Entry 5UH6 (X-ray diffraction, 3.84 A resolution); this record covers chains D and G of the 9 polymer chains in the assembly.

# Chain D
Protein: DNA-directed RNA polymerase subunit beta'
From: Mycobacterium tuberculosis (strain ATCC 25618 / H37Rv)
Notes: EC 2.7.7.6
UniProtKB: P9WGY7 (RPOC_MYCTU); residue numbers follow UniProt; this construct covers 1-1316
Chain sequence (1316 residues; numbered 1 to 1316; the number before each row is that of its first residue):
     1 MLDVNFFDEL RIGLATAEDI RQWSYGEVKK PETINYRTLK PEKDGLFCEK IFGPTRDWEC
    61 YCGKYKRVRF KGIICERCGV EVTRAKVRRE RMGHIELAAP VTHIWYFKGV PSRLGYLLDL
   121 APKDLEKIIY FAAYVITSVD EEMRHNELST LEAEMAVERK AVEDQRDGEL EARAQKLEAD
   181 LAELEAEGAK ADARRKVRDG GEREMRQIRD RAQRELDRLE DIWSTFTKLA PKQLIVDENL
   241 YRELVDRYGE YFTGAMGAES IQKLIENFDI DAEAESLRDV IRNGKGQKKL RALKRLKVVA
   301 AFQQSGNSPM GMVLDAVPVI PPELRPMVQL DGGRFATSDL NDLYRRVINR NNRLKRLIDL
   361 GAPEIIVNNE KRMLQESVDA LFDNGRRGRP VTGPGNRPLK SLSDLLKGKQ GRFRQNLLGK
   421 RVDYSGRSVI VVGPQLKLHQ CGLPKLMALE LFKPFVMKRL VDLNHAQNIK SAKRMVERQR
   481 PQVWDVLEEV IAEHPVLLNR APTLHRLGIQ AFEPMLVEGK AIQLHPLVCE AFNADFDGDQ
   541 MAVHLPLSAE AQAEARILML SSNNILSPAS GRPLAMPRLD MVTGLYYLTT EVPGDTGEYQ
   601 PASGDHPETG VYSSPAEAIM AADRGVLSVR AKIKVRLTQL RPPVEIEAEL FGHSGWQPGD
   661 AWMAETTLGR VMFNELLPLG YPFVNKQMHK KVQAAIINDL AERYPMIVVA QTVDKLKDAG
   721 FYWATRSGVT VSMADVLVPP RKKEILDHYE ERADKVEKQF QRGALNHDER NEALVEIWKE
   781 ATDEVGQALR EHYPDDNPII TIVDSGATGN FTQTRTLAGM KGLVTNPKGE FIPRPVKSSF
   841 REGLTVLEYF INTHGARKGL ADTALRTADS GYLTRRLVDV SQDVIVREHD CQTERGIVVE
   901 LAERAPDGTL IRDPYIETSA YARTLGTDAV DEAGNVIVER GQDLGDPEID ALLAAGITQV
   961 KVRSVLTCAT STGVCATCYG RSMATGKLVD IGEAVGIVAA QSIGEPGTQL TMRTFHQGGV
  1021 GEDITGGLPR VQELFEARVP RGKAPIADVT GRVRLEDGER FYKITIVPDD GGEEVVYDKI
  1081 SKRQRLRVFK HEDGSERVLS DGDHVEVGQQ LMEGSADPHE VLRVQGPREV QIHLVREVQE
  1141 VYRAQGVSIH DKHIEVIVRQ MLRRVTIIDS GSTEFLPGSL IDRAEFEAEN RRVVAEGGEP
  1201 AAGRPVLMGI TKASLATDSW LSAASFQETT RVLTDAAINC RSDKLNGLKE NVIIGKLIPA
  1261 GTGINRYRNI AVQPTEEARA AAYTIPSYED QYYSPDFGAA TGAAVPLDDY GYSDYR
Unresolved in the structure: 1-2, 1012-1025, 1282-1316
Curated features (UniProtKB/Swiss-Prot):
  - binding site (Zn(2+)): Cys60, Cys62, Cys75, Cys78, Cys891, Cys968, Cys975, Cys978
  - binding site (Mg(2+)): Asp535, Asp537, Asp539
Metal / ion sites: Zn2+ site 1: Cys60, Cys62, Cys75, Cys78; Mg2+: Asp535, Asp537, Asp539 (shared with 1 residue of chain I); Zn2+ site 2: Cys891, Cys968, Cys975, Cys978

# Chain G
Molecule: 16-nt DNA strand
Sequence (16 nucleotides; row label = number of the first residue in the row):
     5 CATCCGTGAG TCCAGG
Unresolved in the structure: 20

# Chain D / chain G interface
Residue-residue contacts (17):
  Arg386(D) with DT11(G), salt bridge to the phosphate
  Lys409(D) with DG14(G), salt bridge to the phosphate; DT15(G), salt bridge to the phosphate
  Arg414(D) with DA13(G), salt bridge to the phosphate
  Arg421(D) with DC17(G), salt bridge to the phosphate
  Arg427(D) with DC16(G), sugar contact
  Ala501(D) with DC16(G), sugar contact
  Pro502(D) with DT15(G), base contact
  Thr867(D) with DG14(G), sugar contact
  Ala868(D) with DG14(G), sugar contact
  Gly871(D) with DG14(G), sugar contact
  Tyr872(D) with DG12(G), phosphate contact; DA13(G), sugar contact
  Gln1227(D) with DG12(G), phosphate contact
  Glu1228(D) with DT11(G), phosphate contact; DG12(G), hydrogen bond to the phosphate
  Thr1230(D) with DT11(G), phosphate contact
Also at the interface, not in a pair above, chain D (17 interface residues in all): Lys108, Val110, Arg875
Also at the interface, not in a pair above, chain G (8 interface residues in all): DG10

# In short
The interface between chain D and chain G involves 17 residues on one side and 8 on the other, with 1 hydrogen
bond and 5 salt bridges. Polar contacts include Glu1228(D)-DG12(G), Arg386(D)-DT11(G) and Lys409(D)-DG14(G).
Chain D is DNA-directed RNA polymerase subunit beta' (Mycobacterium tuberculosis (strain ATCC 25618 / H37Rv))
and chain G is a 16-nt DNA strand; the structure, Crystal structure of Mycobacterium tuberculosis
transcription initiation complex containing 2ntRNA in complex with Rifampin, was determined by X-ray
diffraction together with 5UH5, 5UH8, 5UH9, 5UHA, 5UHB, 5UHC and 4 further entries from the same study.
